Entry 4C94 (X-ray diffraction, 3.00 A resolution); this record covers chain A.

# Chain A
Protein: Fra A 3 allergen
Source organism: Fragaria x ananassa
Reference sequence: D0E0C7 (D0E0C7_FRAAN); residue numbers follow UniProt; this construct covers 2-159
Chain sequence (161 residues; each row starts with the number of its first residue; numbers below 1 keep their minus sign (Ala-1 is residue -1)):
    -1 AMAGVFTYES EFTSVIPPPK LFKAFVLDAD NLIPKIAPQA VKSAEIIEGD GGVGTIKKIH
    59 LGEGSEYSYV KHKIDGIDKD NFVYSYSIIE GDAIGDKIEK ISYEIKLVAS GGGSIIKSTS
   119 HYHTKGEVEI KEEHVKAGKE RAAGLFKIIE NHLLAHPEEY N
Construct notes: expression tag (-1 to 1)
Residues lining bound ligands: Catechin (KXN; (2R,3S)-2-(3,4-dihydroxyphenyl)-3,4-dihydro-2H-chromene-3,5,7-triol): Phe23, Ala27, Ile31, Ala38, Val39, Ile57, Leu59, Ser63, Val68, His70, Tyr84, Asp90, Arg139, Leu143
From the paper describing this entry:
  - binding site for Catechin: Asp28, Ile31, Gln37, Ala38, Val39, Leu59, Ser63, His70, Tyr84, Arg139, Leu143
  - specificity-determining residues: Leu59, Arg139 (by similarity / conservation)

# Overview
Ligands of chain A: Catechin. From the paper: a binding site for Catechin at Asp28, Ile31 and Gln37 among
others; specificity determinants Leu59 and Arg139.
Chain A is Fra A 3 allergen (Fragaria x ananassa); the structure, Crystal Structure of the Strawberry
Pathogenesis-Related 10 (PR-10) Fra a 3 protein in complex with Catechin, was determined by X-ray diffraction,
deposited together with 4C9C and 4C9I.
